Entry 3L75 (X-ray diffraction, 2.79 A resolution); this record covers chains C and F of the 20 polymer chains in the assembly.

Chain C:
Molecule: Cytochrome B
Source organism: Gallus gallus
Notes: EC 1.10.2.2
UniProtKB: P18946 (CYB_CHICK); residue numbers follow UniProt; this construct covers 1-380
Amino-acid sequence (380 residues; each row starts with the number of its first residue):
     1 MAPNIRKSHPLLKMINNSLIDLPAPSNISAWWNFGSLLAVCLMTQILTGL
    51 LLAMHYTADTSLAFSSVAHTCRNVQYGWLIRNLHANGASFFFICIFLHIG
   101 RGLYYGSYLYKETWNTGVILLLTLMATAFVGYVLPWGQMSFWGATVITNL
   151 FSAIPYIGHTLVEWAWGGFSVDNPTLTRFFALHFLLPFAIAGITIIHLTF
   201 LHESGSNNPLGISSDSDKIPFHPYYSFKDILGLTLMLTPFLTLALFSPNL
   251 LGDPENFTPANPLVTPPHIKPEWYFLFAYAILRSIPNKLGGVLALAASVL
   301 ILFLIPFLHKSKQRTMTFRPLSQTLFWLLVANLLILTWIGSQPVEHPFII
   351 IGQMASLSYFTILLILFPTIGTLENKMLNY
Metal / ion sites: heme Fe site 1: His84, His183; heme Fe site 2: His98, His197
Residues lining bound ligands:
  - FNM ((5S)-5-methyl-2-(methylsulfanyl)-5-phenyl-3-(phenylamino)-3,5-dihydro-4H-imidazol-4-one): Met125, Ala128, Phe129, Tyr132, Val133, Met139, Ser140, Gly143, Ala144, Val146, Ile147, Ile269, Lys270, Pro271, Glu272, Tyr274, Phe275, Tyr279
  - heme (HEM), molecule 1: Trp32, Phe34, Gly35, Ser36, Leu38, Ala39, Phe91, Ile95, His98, Ile99, Arg101, Ser107, Tyr108, Tyr110, Thr113, Trp114, Gly117, Val118, Leu120, Leu121, Ile190, Thr194, His197, Leu198, Leu201, Ser206, Asn207
  - heme (HEM), molecule 2: Leu42, Gln45, Ile46, Gly49, Leu50, Leu52, Ala53, Tyr56, Val67, Arg81, His84, Ala85, Ala88, Phe91, Leu124, Thr127, Ala128, Gly131, Tyr132, Leu134, Pro135, Phe180, His183, Phe184, Pro187, Ile190, Tyr274
  - UQ (Coenzyme Q10, (2Z,6E,10Z,14E,18E,22E,26Z)-isomer): Ser18, Leu19, Leu22, Pro23, Ala24, Ile28, Trp32, Ser36, Ala39, Leu198, Leu201, His202, Ser206, Phe221, Tyr225, Asp229
UniProt features mapped onto this chain:
  - binding site (heme b): His84, His98, His183, His197
  - binding site (a ubiquinone): His202

Chain F:
Molecule: Mitochondrial ubiquinol-cytochrome C reductase 14 kDa protein
Source organism: Gallus gallus
Notes: EC 1.10.2.2
UniProtKB: D0VX30 (D0VX30_CHICK); residues 1-110 here = UniProt positions 1-110
Amino-acid sequence (110 residues; each row starts with the number of its first residue):
     1 AARATVAGGGRLMDRIRKWYYNAAGFNKYGLMRDDTLYEDDDVKEALKRL
    51 PEDLYNERMFRIKRALDLSLKHRILPKEQWVKYEEDKPYLEPYLKEVIRE
   101 RLEREAWNKK
Unresolved in the structure: 1-9

Chain C / chain F interface:
Residue-residue contacts (46):
  Ser26(C) - Leu70(F)
  Asn27(C) - Leu66(F)
  Asn27(C) - Ser69(F)  hydrogen bond
  Asn27(C) - Leu70(F)
  Leu109(C) - Tyr38(F)
  Asn208(C) - Leu66(F)
  Pro209(C) - Ser69(F)
  Leu210(C) - Ala65(F)
  Leu210(C) - Ser69(F)
  Ile212(C) - Asp35(F)
  Ile212(C) - Thr36(F)
  Ile212(C) - Ile62(F)  hydrophobic
  Ser213(C) - Glu39(F)
  Ser213(C) - Ile62(F)
  Ser213(C) - Leu66(F)
  Ser214(C) - Leu66(F)
  Ser216(C) - Met59(F)
  Ser216(C) - Lys63(F)  hydrogen bond (backbone-side chain)
  Asp217(C) - Lys63(F)  salt bridge
  Asp217(C) - Leu66(F)
  Lys312(C) - Leu37(F)
  Lys312(C) - Tyr38(F)  hydrogen bond (backbone-backbone)
  Gln313(C) - Thr36(F)  hydrogen bond
  Arg314(C) - Tyr38(F)
  Phe318(C) - Tyr20(F)
  Phe318(C) - Ala24(F)
  Phe318(C) - Phe26(F)  hydrophobic
  Phe318(C) - Tyr29(F)  hydrophobic
  Phe318(C) - Thr36(F)
  Arg319(C) - Tyr20(F)
  Pro320(C) - Tyr20(F)  hydrophobic
  Pro320(C) - Ala24(F)
  Glu374(C) - Tyr20(F)  hydrogen bond
  Met377(C) - Ile16(F)  hydrophobic
  Met377(C) - Arg17(F)
  Met377(C) - Trp19(F)  hydrophobic
  Met377(C) - Tyr20(F)  hydrophobic
  Leu378(C) - Tyr20(F)  hydrophobic
  Leu378(C) - Phe26(F)  hydrophobic
  Leu378(C) - Arg33(F)  hydrogen bond (backbone-side chain)
  Asn379(C) - Arg17(F)
  Asn379(C) - Arg33(F)  hydrogen bond (backbone-side chain)
  Asn379(C) - Glu91(F)
  Tyr380(C) - Arg33(F)  hydrogen bond
  Tyr380(C) - Asp34(F)  hydrogen bond
  Tyr380(C) - Leu37(F)
Interface residues without a listed pair, chain C (25 interface residues in all): Thr317, Leu321, Lys376
Interface residues without a listed pair, chain F (26 interface residues in all): Ala23, Gly25, Leu31, Asp67

In short:
The interface between chain C and chain F involves 25 residues on one side and 26 on the other; the contacts
include 9 hydrogen bonds and 1 salt bridge. Polar pairs include Asp217(C)-Lys63(F), Asn27(C)-Ser69(F) and
Ser216(C)-Lys63(F).
Here chain C is Cytochrome B and chain F is Mitochondrial ubiquinol-cytochrome C reductase 14 kDa protein,
both from Gallus gallus. Entry 3L75 (Cytochrome BC1 complex from chicken with fenamidone bound) was determined
by X-ray diffraction.
